4ODB - chains A and B of the 6 polymer chains in the assembly; structure by X-ray diffraction, 3.20 A resolution.

[Chain A (and B)]
Name: Outer capsid protein sigma-1
Organism: Mammalian orthoreovirus 1
Notes: fragment: Type 1 Lang sigma 1 head domain, residues 308-47; chain B of this document is another copy of the same molecule, construct and numbering; everything in this record applies to it too
UniProtKB: P04506 (SIGM1_REOVL); numbering as in UniProt (aligned over 308-470)
Sequence (165 residues; numbered 306 to 470; the number before each row is that of its first residue):
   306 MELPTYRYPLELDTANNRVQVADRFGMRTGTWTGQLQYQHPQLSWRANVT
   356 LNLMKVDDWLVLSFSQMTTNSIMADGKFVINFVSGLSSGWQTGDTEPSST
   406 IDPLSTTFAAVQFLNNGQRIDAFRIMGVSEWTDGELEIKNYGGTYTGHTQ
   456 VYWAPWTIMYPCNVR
Disordered / not traced: 306-307, 470
Construct notes: expression tag (306-307)
Swiss-Prot annotation at these positions:
  - glycosylation: Asn-353 (N-linked (GlcNAc...) asparagine)

[How chain A and chain B interact]
Contacting residue pairs (60; chain A residue first):
  Leu-308(A) / Asn-322(B)  hydrogen bond (backbone-side chain)
  Pro-309(A) / Asn-322(B)
  Pro-309(A) / Val-324(B)  hydrophobic
  Thr-310(A) / Asn-321(B)
  Thr-310(A) / Asn-322(B)  hydrogen bond (side chain-backbone)
  Thr-310(A) / Arg-323(B)
  Thr-310(A) / Val-324(B)
  Tyr-311(A) / Tyr-311(B)
  Tyr-311(A) / Arg-323(B)
  Tyr-311(A) / Val-324(B)  hydrophobic
  Arg-312(A) / Arg-323(B)
  Arg-312(A) / Val-324(B)
  Arg-312(A) / Gln-325(B)
  Pro-314(A) / Val-326(B)
  Leu-315(A) / Leu-315(B)  hydrophobic
  Leu-315(A) / Val-324(B)
  Leu-315(A) / Gln-325(B)
  Leu-315(A) / Val-326(B)
  Asp-362(A) / Asp-362(B)
  Asp-363(A) / Gly-331(B)
  Asp-363(A) / Val-361(B)
  Asp-363(A) / Asp-362(B)  hydrogen bond (backbone-side chain)
  Trp-364(A) / Val-361(B)
  Trp-364(A) / Trp-364(B)
  Trp-364(A) / Val-366(B)  hydrophobic
  Trp-364(A) / Met-464(B)  hydrophobic
  Ser-403(A) / Gly-331(B)
  Ser-403(A) / Met-332(B)
  Ser-404(A) / Met-332(B)
  Ser-404(A) / Met-359(B)
  Ile-406(A) / Thr-334(B)
  Ile-406(A) / Asn-357(B)
  Ile-406(A) / Met-359(B)  hydrophobic
  Ile-406(A) / Ser-368(B)
  Asp-407(A) / Ser-368(B)
  Pro-408(A) / Ser-368(B)  hydrogen bond (backbone-side chain)
  Pro-408(A) / Phe-369(B)
  Pro-408(A) / Pro-460(B)
  Pro-408(A) / Thr-462(B)
  Leu-409(A) / Met-359(B)  hydrophobic
  Leu-409(A) / Thr-462(B)
  Ser-410(A) / Thr-462(B)
  Thr-411(A) / Pro-460(B)
  Thr-411(A) / Trp-461(B)
  Thr-411(A) / Thr-462(B)  hydrogen bond (side chain-backbone)
  Phe-413(A) / Phe-413(B)
  Phe-413(A) / Ala-414(B)
  Phe-413(A) / Ala-415(B)
  Phe-413(A) / Phe-428(B)  hydrophobic
  Phe-428(A) / Ala-427(B)
  Phe-428(A) / Phe-428(B)  hydrophobic
  Ile-430(A) / Ala-415(B)  hydrophobic
  Ile-430(A) / Pro-460(B)
  Tyr-446(A) / Pro-460(B)
  Gly-448(A) / Asp-426(B)
  Thr-449(A) / Asp-426(B)
  Met-464(A) / Met-464(B)  hydrophobic
  Pro-466(A) / Met-332(B)  hydrophobic
  Pro-466(A) / Val-361(B)  hydrophobic
  Asn-468(A) / Asp-328(B)  hydrogen bond (side chain-backbone)
Interface residues without a listed pair, chain B (34 interface residues in all): Phe-330, Leu-358, Thr-412, Ala-459

[Summary]
Chain A and chain B form an interface of 27 and 34 residues respectively; the contacts include 6 hydrogen
bonds. Polar contacts include Leu-308(A)/Asn-322(B), Thr-310(A)/Asn-322(B) and Asp-363(A)/Asp-362(B).
Both chains are Outer capsid protein sigma-1 (Mammalian orthoreovirus 1). Entry 4ODB (Crystal structure of the
T1L reovirus attachment protein sigma1 in complex with Junctional Adhesion Molecule-A) was determined by X-ray
diffraction.
